5XXP - chains B and F of the 4 polymer chains in the assembly; structure by X-ray diffraction, 2.55 A resolution.

Chain B:
Name: LysR-type regulatory protein
Source organism: Cupriavidus necator
UniProt: Q9WXC7 (Q9WXC7_CUPNE); residues 1-87 here = UniProt positions 1-87
Sequence (101 residues; each row starts with the number of its first residue):
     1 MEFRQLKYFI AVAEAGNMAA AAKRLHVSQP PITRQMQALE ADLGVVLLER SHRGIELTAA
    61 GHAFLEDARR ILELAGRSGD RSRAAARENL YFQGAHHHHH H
Not modelled in the structure: 88-101
Construct notes: expression tag (88-101)
Reported in the primary citation:
  - binding site for the 25-nt DNA strand: Asn17, Ser28, Pro30, Thr33, Arg34, Arg50, His52
  - specificity-determining residues: Thr33, Arg34
  - mutagenesis - T33A: abolished binding to the 25-nt DNA strand
  - mutagenesis - T33S: decreased binding to the 25-nt DNA strand
  - mutagenesis - R4A, V27A, S28A, P30A, R34A: decreased binding to the 25-nt DNA strand (citing earlier work)
  - mutagenesis - Q29A: unchanged binding to the 25-nt DNA strand (citing earlier work)
  - mutagenesis - T33S: decreased signaling
  - mutagenesis - T33A: abolished signaling in response to cbnA promoter
  - mutagenesis - Q29A: unchanged binding to cbnA promoter (citing earlier work)

Chain F:
Molecule: 25-nt DNA strand
Sequence (25 nucleotides; each row starts with the number of its first residue):
     1 CATCGTTACG GTTTGCGTAA TATAG

Interface between chain B and chain F:
Pairs across the interface (15):
  Arg4(B) - DG15(F)  salt bridge to the phosphate
  Arg4(B) - DC16(F)  salt bridge to the phosphate
  Tyr8(B) - DC16(F)  phosphate contact
  Val27(B) - DG17(F)  phosphate contact
  Ser28(B) - DG17(F)  hydrogen bond to the phosphate
  Ser28(B) - DT18(F)  base contact
  Pro30(B) - DT18(F)  base contact
  Pro30(B) - DA19(F)  base contact
  Pro31(B) - DC16(F)  phosphate contact
  Pro31(B) - DG17(F)  phosphate contact
  Arg34(B) - DC16(F)  base contact
  Arg34(B) - DG17(F)  hydrogen bond to the base
  Gln35(B) - DC16(F)  phosphate contact
  His52(B) - DA24(F)  sugar contact
  His52(B) - DG25(F)  sugar contact
Interface residues without a listed pair, chain B (10 interface residues in all): Glu2
Interface residues without a listed pair, chain F (8 interface residues in all): DT23

Overview:
The interface between chain B and chain F involves 10 residues on one side and 8 on the other; the contacts
include 2 hydrogen bonds and 2 salt bridges. Among the polar pairs are Arg34(B)-DG17(F), Ser28(B)-DG17(F) and
Arg4(B)-DG15(F). From the paper: a binding site for the 25-nt DNA strand at Asn17(B), Ser28(B) and Pro30(B)
among others; T33S, R4A and V27A of chain B, among others, reduce binding to the 25-nt DNA strand; 8
substitutions were tested in all.
Here chain B is LysR-type regulatory protein (Cupriavidus necator) and chain F is a 25-nt DNA strand. Entry
5XXP (Crystal structure of CbnR_DBD-DNA complex) was determined by X-ray diffraction.
